5E1M - chains A and D; structure by X-ray diffraction, 1.75 A resolution.

# Chain A
Molecule: N-terminal Xaa-Pro-Lys N-methyltransferase 1
Organism: Homo sapiens
Notes: EC 2.1.1.244
UniProtKB: Q9BV86 (NTM1A_HUMAN); numbering as in UniProt (aligned over 2-223)
Amino-acid sequence (241 residues; row label = number of the first residue in the row; numbers below 1 keep their minus sign (Met-17 is residue -17)):
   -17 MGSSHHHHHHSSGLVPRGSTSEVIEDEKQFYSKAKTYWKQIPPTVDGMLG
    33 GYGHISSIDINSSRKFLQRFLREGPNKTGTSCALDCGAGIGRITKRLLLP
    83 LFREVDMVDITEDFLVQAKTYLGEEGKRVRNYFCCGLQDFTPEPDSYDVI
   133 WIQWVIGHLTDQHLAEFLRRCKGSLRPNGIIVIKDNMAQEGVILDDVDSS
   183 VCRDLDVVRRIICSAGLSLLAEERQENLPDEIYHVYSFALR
Unresolved in the structure: -17 to -4
Construct notes: expression tag (-17 to 1)
Ligand contacts: S-adenosylhomocysteine (SAH): Tyr13, Trp20, Met30, Leu31, Cys68, Gly69, Ala70, Gly71, Arg74, Ile75, Asp91, Ile92, Thr93, Phe96, Cys117, Gly118, Leu119, Gln120, Gln135, Trp136, Val137, His140, Leu141
Swiss-Prot annotation at these positions:
  - binding site (S-adenosyl-L-methionine): Gly69, Arg74, Asp91 to Thr93, Leu119, Gln120, Gln135
  - modified residue: Thr2 (N-acetylthreonine)
Reported in the primary citation:
  - mutagenesis - W136F, W136I, N168K: decreased catalytic activity
  - catalytic residues: His140, Asp180 (proposed by the authors, not directly observed)
  - mutagenesis - H140K, D180K: abolished catalytic activity

# Chain D
Molecule: RCC1
Amino-acid sequence (6 residues; each row starts with the number of its first residue):
     1 PPKRIA

# How chain A and chain D interact
Contacting residue pairs (25):
  Met30(A) with Pro1(D)
  Leu31(A) with Pro1(D); Pro2(D)
  Gly32(A) with Pro1(D)
  Tyr34(A) with Pro2(D); Arg4(D)
  Ile37(A) with Pro2(D), hydrophobic
  Trp136(A) with Pro1(D); Pro2(D)
  Asn168(A) with Pro1(D), hydrogen bond (side chain-backbone); Pro2(D)
  Asp177(A) with Lys3(D), salt bridge
  Asp180(A) with Pro1(D); Lys3(D), salt bridge
  Ser182(A) with Lys3(D), hydrogen bond
  Glu213(A) with Arg4(D); Ile5(D), hydrogen bond (backbone-backbone)
  Ile214(A) with Pro2(D), hydrophobic; Lys3(D); Arg4(D); Ile5(D)
  Tyr215(A) with Lys3(D), hydrogen bond (backbone-backbone); Arg4(D); Ile5(D); Ala6(D), hydrogen bond (side chain-backbone)
Interface residues without a listed pair, chain A (14 interface residues in all): Trp20

# Overview
The interface between chain A and chain D involves 14 residues on one side and 6 on the other, with 5 hydrogen
bonds and 2 salt bridges. Polar pairs include Asp177(A)-Lys3(D), Asp180(A)-Lys3(D) and Asn168(A)-Pro1(D). From
the paper: catalytic residues His140(A) and Asp180(A); W136F, W136I and N168K of chain A reduce catalytic
activity; 5 substitutions were tested in all.
Chain A is N-terminal Xaa-Pro-Lys N-methyltransferase 1 (Homo sapiens) and chain D is RCC1; the structure,
Crystal structure of NTMT1 in complex with PPKRIA peptide, was determined by X-ray diffraction together with
5E1B, 5E1D, 5E1O, 5E2A and 5E2B from the same study.
